Entry 1Y6G (X-ray diffraction, 2.80 A resolution); this record covers chains C and A of the 4 polymer chains in the assembly.

== Chain C ==
Molecule: 13-nt DNA strand
Sequence (13 nucleotides; row label = number of the first residue in the row):
     1 GATACTXAGA TAG
Modified residues: 5HU (5-hydroxymethyluridine-2'-deoxy-5'-monophosphate) at position 7

== Chain A ==
Protein: DNA alpha-glucosyltransferase
Organism: Enterobacteria phage T4
Notes: EC 2.4.1.26
Reference sequence: P04519 (GSTA_BPT4); residues 1001-1400 here correspond to UniProt positions 1-400 (UniProt number = residue number - 1000)
Sequence (403 residues; row label = number of the first residue in the row):
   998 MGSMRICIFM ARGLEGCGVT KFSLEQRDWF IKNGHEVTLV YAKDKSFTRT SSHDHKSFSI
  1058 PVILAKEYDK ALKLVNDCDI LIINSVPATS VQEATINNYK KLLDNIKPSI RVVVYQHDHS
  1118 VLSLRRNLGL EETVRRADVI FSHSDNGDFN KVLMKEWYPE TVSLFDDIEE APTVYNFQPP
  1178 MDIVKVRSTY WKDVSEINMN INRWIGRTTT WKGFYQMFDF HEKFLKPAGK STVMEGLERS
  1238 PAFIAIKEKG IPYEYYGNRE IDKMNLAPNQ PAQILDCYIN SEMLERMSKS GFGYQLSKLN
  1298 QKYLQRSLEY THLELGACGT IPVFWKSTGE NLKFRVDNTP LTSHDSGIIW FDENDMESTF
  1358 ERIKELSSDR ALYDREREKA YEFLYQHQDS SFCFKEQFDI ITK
Unresolved in the structure: 1157-1167
Sequence notes: cloning artifact (998-1000)
Residues lining bound ligands:
  - cobalt hexammine(III) (NCO), molecule 1: Gly1015, Val1016, His1114, Asp1115, His1116, His1140, Arg1204, Trp1208, Glu1306
  - cobalt hexammine(III) (NCO), molecule 2: Thr1086, Ser1087, Val1088, Glu1090, Leu1125
  - cobalt hexammine(III) (NCO), molecule 3: Arg1132, Arg1133, Ala1134, Asp1135
  - UDP (uridine-5'-diphosphate): Gly1013, Cys1014, Gly1015, Val1016, Lys1018, Arg1046, Ser1049, His1050, Arg1204, Trp1208, Lys1209, Gly1233, Cys1274, Tyr1275, Ile1276, Asn1277, Met1280, Glu1306, Tyr1307, Thr1308, Glu1311

== Chain C / chain A interface ==
Pairs across the interface (13; chain C residue first):
  DA4(C) - Thr1207(A)  sugar contact
  DC5(C) - Thr1206(A)  sugar contact
  DC5(C) - Thr1207(A)  hydrogen bond to the phosphate
  DC5(C) - Trp1208(A)  hydrogen bond to the phosphate
  DT6(C) - Ser1120(A)  phosphate contact
  DT6(C) - Thr1206(A)  phosphate contact
  DT6(C) - Thr1207(A)  base contact
  DT6(C) - Trp1208(A)  hydrogen bond to the phosphate
  DT6(C) - Ala1239(A)  base contact
  5HU_7(C) - Glu1235(A)  base contact
  5HU_7(C) - Arg1236(A)  base contact
  5HU_7(C) - Ser1237(A)  base contact
  5HU_7(C) - Pro1238(A)  base contact
Other interface residues (no listed pair), chain A (11 interface residues in all): Thr1045, Thr1205

== Overview ==
Chain C and chain A form an interface of 4 and 11 residues respectively; the contacts include 3 hydrogen
bonds. Polar pairs include DC5(C)-Thr1207(A), DC5(C)-Trp1208(A) and DT6(C)-Trp1208(A). Bound to chain A: 3
copies of cobalt hexammine(III) and UDP.
Here chain C is a 13-nt DNA strand and chain A is DNA alpha-glucosyltransferase (Enterobacteria phage T4).
Entry 1Y6G (alpha-glucosyltransferase in complex with UDP and a 13_mer DNA containing a HMU base at 2.8 A ...)
was determined by X-ray diffraction, deposited together with 1XV5, 1Y6F, 1Y8Z and 1YA6.
